PDB entry 7RLW | X-ray diffraction, 2.54 A resolution | chains B and A of the 3 polymer chains in the assembly

Chain B:
Protein: 2F2 Fab light chain
Organism: Mus musculus
Notes: antibody fragment or engineered binder
Amino-acid sequence (221 residues; numbered -1 to 214 plus 5 insertion-coded residues; the number before each row is that of its first residue; a row labelled like 27A-27E holds insertion residues (27A, then the next letters in order); numbers below 1 keep their minus sign (Asn-1 is residue -1)):
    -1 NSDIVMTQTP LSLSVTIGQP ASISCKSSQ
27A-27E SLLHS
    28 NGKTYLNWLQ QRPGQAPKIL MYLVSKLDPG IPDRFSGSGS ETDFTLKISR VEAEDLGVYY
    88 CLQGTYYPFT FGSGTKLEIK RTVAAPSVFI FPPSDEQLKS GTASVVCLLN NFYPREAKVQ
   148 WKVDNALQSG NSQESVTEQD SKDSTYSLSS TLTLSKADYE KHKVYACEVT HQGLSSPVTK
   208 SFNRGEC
Unresolved in the structure: -1 to 0
Disulfides: Cys23-Cys88, Cys134-Cys194

Chain A:
Protein: 2F2 Fab heavy chain
Organism: Mus musculus
Notes: antibody fragment or engineered binder
Amino-acid sequence (224 residues; row label = number of the first residue in the row; a row labelled like 82A-82C holds insertion residues (82A, then the next letters in order)):
     1 NSQLQQSGPE LVKPGASVKI SCKASGYSFT GYYMHWVKQS HVKSLEWIGR ID
   52A P
    53 YDGATSYNQN FKDKASLTVD KSSTTGFMEL
82A-82C HSL
    83 TSEDSAVYYC AREGHWDG
100A-100D DWYF
   101 DVWGAGTTVT VSSASTKGPS VFPLAPSSKS TSGGTAALGC LVKDYFPEPV TVSWNSGALT
   161 SGVHTFPAVL QSSGLYSLSS VVTVPSSSLG TQTYICNVNH KPSNTKVDKK VEPKSC
Unresolved in the structure: 1-2
Disulfides: Cys22-Cys92, Cys140-Cys196

How chain B and chain A interact:
Contacting residue pairs (86; chain B residue first):
  Leu9(B) - Lys43(A)
  Lys30(B) - Gly100(A)
  Lys30(B) - Asp100A(A)  salt bridge
  Leu36(B) - Trp103(A)  hydrophobic
  Gln38(B) - Gln39(A)  hydrogen bond
  Gln38(B) - Tyr91(A)  hydrogen bond
  Ala43(B) - Tyr91(A)  hydrophobic
  Ala43(B) - Trp103(A)  hydrophobic
  Ala43(B) - Gly104(A)
  Pro44(B) - Tyr91(A)
  Pro44(B) - Trp103(A)
  Ile46(B) - Tyr100C(A)  hydrophobic
  Ile46(B) - Phe100D(A)
  Tyr49(B) - Trp98(A)
  Tyr49(B) - Asp99(A)
  Tyr49(B) - Asp100A(A)
  Tyr49(B) - Tyr100C(A)  hydrophobic
  Leu50(B) - Asp100A(A)
  Lys53(B) - Asp99(A)  salt bridge
  Lys53(B) - Asp100A(A)  salt bridge
  Asp55(B) - Tyr100C(A)  hydrogen bond
  Pro56(B) - Trp98(A)
  Pro56(B) - Tyr100C(A)
  Val85(B) - Val42(A)  hydrophobic
  Tyr87(B) - Gln39(A)
  Tyr87(B) - Val42(A)  hydrogen bond (side chain-backbone)
  Tyr87(B) - Leu45(A)  hydrophobic
  Leu89(B) - Phe100D(A)  hydrophobic
  Tyr94(B) - Trp47(A)  hydrophobic
  Tyr94(B) - Tyr59(A)  hydrogen bond (side chain-backbone)
  Tyr94(B) - Asn60(A)
  Tyr94(B) - Gln61(A)  hydrogen bond
  Pro95(B) - Trp47(A)  hydrophobic
  Pro95(B) - Asn60(A)
  Phe96(B) - Trp47(A)
  Phe98(B) - Leu45(A)
  Gly99(B) - Lys43(A)
  Ser100(B) - Lys43(A)
  Phe116(B) - Lys129(A)
  Phe116(B) - Ser130(A)
  Phe116(B) - Thr131(A)
  Phe116(B) - Ser132(A)
  Phe116(B) - Ala137(A)  hydrophobic
  Ile117(B) - Lys129(A)  hydrogen bond (backbone-backbone)
  Ile117(B) - Ser130(A)
  Phe118(B) - Leu124(A)
  Phe118(B) - Ala125(A)
  Phe118(B) - Ser130(A)
  Phe118(B) - Ala137(A)
  Phe118(B) - Leu138(A)  hydrophobic
  Ser121(B) - Phe122(A)
  Ser121(B) - Pro123(A)
  Glu123(B) - Val121(A)
  Glu123(B) - Phe122(A)
  Glu123(B) - Lys209(A)  salt bridge
  Gln124(B) - Phe122(A)
  Ser131(B) - Leu141(A)
  Ser131(B) - Lys143(A)
  Val133(B) - Leu124(A)  hydrophobic
  Leu135(B) - Phe166(A)  hydrophobic
  Leu135(B) - Val181(A)  hydrophobic
  Asn137(B) - His164(A)  hydrogen bond
  Asn137(B) - Thr183(A)
  Asn138(B) - His164(A)  hydrogen bond
  Gln160(B) - Leu170(A)  hydrogen bond (side chain-backbone)
  Gln160(B) - Gln171(A)
  Glu161(B) - Val169(A)
  Ser162(B) - Phe166(A)
  Ser162(B) - Pro167(A)  hydrogen bond (side chain-backbone)
  Ser162(B) - Val169(A)
  Val163(B) - Pro167(A)
  Thr164(B) - Phe166(A)
  Thr164(B) - Pro167(A)
  Asp167(B) - His164(A)
  Ser174(B) - His164(A)
  Ser174(B) - Phe166(A)
  Leu175(B) - Phe166(A)
  Ser176(B) - Phe166(A)
  Lys207(B) - Lys129(A)
  Lys207(B) - Thr131(A)
  Ser208(B) - Lys129(A)  hydrogen bond (backbone-side chain)
  Glu213(B) - Lys129(A)
  Glu213(B) - Cys216(A)
  Cys214(B) - Lys214(A)
  Cys214(B) - Ser215(A)
  Cys214(B) - Cys216(A)  disulfide
Interface residues without a listed pair, chain B (53 interface residues in all): Asn34, Gln42, Gly101, Ser114, Pro119, Ser127, Thr180, Phe209
Interface residues without a listed pair, chain A (49 interface residues in all): His35, Val37, Glu46, Glu95, Ser128, Thr135, Thr165
Inter-chain disulfides: Cys214(B)-Cys216(A)

Summary:
53 residues of chain B and 49 residues of chain A are in contact, with 1 disulfide bond, 12 hydrogen bonds and
4 salt bridges. Among the polar pairs are Lys30(B)-Asp100A(A), Lys53(B)-Asp99(A) and Lys53(B)-Asp100A(A).
Here chain B is 2F2 Fab light chain and chain A is 2F2 Fab heavy chain, both from Mus musculus. Entry 7RLW
(Antibody 2F2 in complex with P. vivax CSP peptide GDRAAGQPAGDRAAGQPA) was determined by X-ray diffraction
together with 7RLV, 7RLX, 7RLY and 7RLZ from the same study.
